Entry 4KLS (X-ray diffraction, 1.98 A resolution); this record covers chains A and P of the 4 polymer chains in the assembly.

Chain A:
Protein: DNA polymerase beta
From: Homo sapiens
Notes: EC 2.7.7.7, 4.2.99.-
Reference sequence: P06746 (DPOLB_HUMAN); residue numbers follow UniProt; this construct covers 1-335
Sequence (335 residues; each row starts with the number of its first residue):
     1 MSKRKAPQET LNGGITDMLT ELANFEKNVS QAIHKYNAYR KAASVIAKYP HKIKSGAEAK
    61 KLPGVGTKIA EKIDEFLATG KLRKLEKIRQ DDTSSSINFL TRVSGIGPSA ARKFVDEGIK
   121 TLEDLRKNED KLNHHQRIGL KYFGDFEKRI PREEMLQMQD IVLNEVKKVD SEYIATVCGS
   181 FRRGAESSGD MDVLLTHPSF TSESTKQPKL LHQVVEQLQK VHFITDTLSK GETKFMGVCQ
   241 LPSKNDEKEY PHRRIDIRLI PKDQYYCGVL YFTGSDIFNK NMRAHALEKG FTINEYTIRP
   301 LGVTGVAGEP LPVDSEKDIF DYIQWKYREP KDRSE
Unresolved in the structure: 1-9, 244-245
Ion coordination: Na+ site 1: Lys-60, Leu-62, Val-65 (shared with 1 residue of chain D); Na+ site 2: Thr-101, Val-103, Ile-106 (shared with DG9(P) of chain P); Mn2+ site 1: Asp-190, Asp-192, Asp-256 (together with 2'-deoxyadenosine 5'-triphosphate); Mn2+ site 2: Asp-190, Asp-192 (together with 2'-deoxyadenosine 5'-triphosphate, pyrophosphate)
Ligand contacts: 2'-deoxyadenosine 5'-triphosphate / pyrophosphate: Arg-40, Arg-149, Gly-179, Ser-180, Arg-183, Ser-188, Gly-189, Asp-190, Asp-192, Asp-256, Tyr-271, Phe-272, Thr-273, Gly-274, Ser-275, Asp-276, Ile-277, Asn-279, Lys-280, Arg-283
Swiss-Prot annotation at these positions:
  - region: Arg-183 to Asp-192 (DNA-binding)
  - active site: Lys-72 (Nucleophile)
  - binding site (K(+)): Lys-60, Leu-62, Val-65, Thr-101, Val-103, Ile-106
  - binding site (Na(+)): Lys-60, Leu-62, Val-65, Thr-101, Val-103, Ile-106
  - binding site (dATP): Arg-149, Ser-180, Arg-183, Gly-189, Asp-190
  - binding site (dCTP): Arg-149, Ser-180, Arg-183, Gly-189, Asp-190
  - binding site (dGTP): Arg-149, Ser-180, Arg-183, Gly-189, Asp-190, Asp-192
  - binding site (dTTP): Arg-149, Ser-180, Arg-183, Gly-189, Asp-190
  - binding site (Mg(2+)): Asp-190, Asp-192, Asp-256
  - modified residue: Lys-72 (N6-acetyllysine), Arg-83 (Omega-N-methylarginine), Arg-152 (Omega-N-methylarginine)
  - cross-link (Glycyl lysine isopeptide (Lys-Gly)): Lys-41 (interchain with G-Cter in ubiquitin), Lys-61 (interchain with G-Cter in ubiquitin), Lys-81 (interchain with G-Cter in ubiquitin)

Chain P:
Molecule: 11-nt DNA strand
Sequence (11 nucleotides; numbered 1 to 11; the number before each row is that of its first residue):
     1 GCTGATGCGC A
Ion coordination: Mn2+ near DG4 (its only coordinating residue here); Na+: DG9 (shared with Thr-101(A), Val-103(A), Ile-106(A) of chain A)

Chain A / chain P interface:
Contacting residue pairs (29):
  Val-103(A) / DG9(P)  phosphate contact
  Ser-104(A) / DG9(P)  phosphate contact
  Gly-105(A) / DC8(P)  sugar contact
  Gly-105(A) / DG9(P)  hydrogen bond to the phosphate
  Ile-106(A) / DG9(P)  phosphate contact
  Gly-107(A) / DC8(P)  hydrogen bond to the phosphate
  Gly-107(A) / DG9(P)  phosphate contact
  Pro-108(A) / DC8(P)  phosphate contact
  Ser-109(A) / DG7(P)  phosphate contact
  Ser-109(A) / DC8(P)  hydrogen bond to the phosphate
  Ala-110(A) / DC8(P)  hydrogen bond to the phosphate
  His-135(A) / DG9(P)  sugar contact
  Gly-179(A) / DA11(P)  phosphate contact
  Arg-183(A) / DA11(P)  phosphate contact
  Asp-192(A) / DA11(P)  phosphate contact
  Lys-234(A) / DG9(P)  base contact
  Arg-254(A) / DG9(P)  phosphate contact
  Arg-254(A) / DC10(P)  salt bridge to the phosphate
  Asp-256(A) / DC10(P)  sugar contact
  Asp-256(A) / DA11(P)  phosphate contact
  Arg-258(A) / DC10(P)  phosphate contact
  Arg-258(A) / DA11(P)  salt bridge to the phosphate
  Tyr-271(A) / DA11(P)  hydrogen bond to the base
  Phe-272(A) / DA11(P)  phosphate contact
  Thr-273(A) / DA11(P)  phosphate contact
  Gly-274(A) / DA11(P)  hydrogen bond to the phosphate
  Asp-276(A) / DA11(P)  base contact
  Asn-279(A) / DA11(P)  hydrogen bond to the base
  Lys-280(A) / DA11(P)  base contact
Interface residues without a listed pair, chain A (27 interface residues in all): Arg-40, Met-236, Ser-275, Arg-283

Summary:
27 residues of chain A face 5 of chain P across their interface, with 7 hydrogen bonds and 2 salt bridges.
Among the polar pairs are Tyr-271(A)/DA11(P), Asn-279(A)/DA11(P) and Gly-105(A)/DG9(P). Bound to chain A:
2'-deoxyadenosine 5'-triphosphate / pyrophosphate.
Here chain A is DNA polymerase beta (Homo sapiens) and chain P is an 11-nt DNA strand. Entry 4KLS (DNA
polymerase beta mismatched reactant complex with Mn2+, 10 min) was determined by X-ray diffraction, deposited
together with 4KLD, 4KLE, 4KLF, 4KLG, 4KLH, 4KLI and 8 further entries.
